3U0C - chain A; structure by X-ray diffraction, 2.05 A resolution.

# Chain A
Molecule: Invasin ipaB
Source organism: Shigella flexneri
Notes: fragment: N-terminal domain
Reference sequence: P18011 (IPAB_SHIFL); numbering as in UniProt (aligned over 28-226)
Chain sequence (201 residues; row label = number of the first residue in the row):
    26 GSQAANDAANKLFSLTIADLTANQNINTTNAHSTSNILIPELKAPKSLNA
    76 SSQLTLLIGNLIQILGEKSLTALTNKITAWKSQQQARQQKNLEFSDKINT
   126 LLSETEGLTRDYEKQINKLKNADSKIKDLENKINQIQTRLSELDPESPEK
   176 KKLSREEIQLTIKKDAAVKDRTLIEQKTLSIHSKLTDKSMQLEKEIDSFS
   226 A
Disordered / not traced: 26-73, 225-226
Differences from the reference sequence: expression tag (26-27)
Curated features (UniProtKB/Swiss-Prot):
  - region: I51 to S72 (IpgC chaperone binding domain 2), N61 to P70 (Mediates interaction with human MAD2L2)
  - mutagenesis: N61 (N61A: Loss of interaction with human MAD2L2)

# Summary
Curated annotation (UniProt) lists one mutagenesis site.
Chain A is Invasin ipaB (Shigella flexneri); the structure, Crystal structure of N-terminal region of Type III
Secretion First Translocator IpaB (residues 74-224), was determined by X-ray diffraction together with 3TUL
from the same study.
